8XWC - chains D and A of the 3 polymer chains in the assembly; structure by X-ray diffraction, 1.45 A resolution.

Chain D:
Molecule: 15-nt DNA strand
Source organism: Homo sapiens
Sequence (15 nucleotides; each row starts with the number of its first residue):
     2 GGTAGACCTGGACGC

Chain A:
Molecule: N-glycosylase/DNA lyase
Source organism: Homo sapiens
Notes: EC 3.2.2.-, 4.2.99.18
UniProt: O15527 (OGG1_HUMAN); residue numbers follow UniProt; this construct covers 12-345
Chain sequence (336 residues; row label = number of the first residue in the row):
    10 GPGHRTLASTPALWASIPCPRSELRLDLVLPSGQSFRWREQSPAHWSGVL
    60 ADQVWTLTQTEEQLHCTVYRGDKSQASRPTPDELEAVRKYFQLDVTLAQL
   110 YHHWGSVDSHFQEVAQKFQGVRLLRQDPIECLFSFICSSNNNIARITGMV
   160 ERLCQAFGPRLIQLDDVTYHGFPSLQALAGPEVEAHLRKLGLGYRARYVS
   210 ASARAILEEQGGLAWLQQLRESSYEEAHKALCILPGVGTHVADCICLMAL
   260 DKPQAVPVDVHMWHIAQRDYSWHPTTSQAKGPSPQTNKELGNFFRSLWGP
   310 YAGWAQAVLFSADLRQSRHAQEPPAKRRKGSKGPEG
Not modelled in the structure: 326-345
Sequence notes: expression tag (10-11); engineered mutation His249 (Lys in O15527)
Metal / ion sites: Na+ near Gln227 (its only coordinating residue here); Mg2+: Cys241, Leu243, Val246 (shared with 1 residue of chain C)
Swiss-Prot annotation at these positions:
  - binding site (DNA): Asn149, Arg154, Arg204, His270, Gln287
  - binding site (8-oxoguanine): Pro266, Asp268, Gln315, Phe319
  - natural variant: Gly12 (G12E: Found in a kidney cancer sample), Arg46 (R46Q: Found in a clear cell renal cell carcinoma sample), Ala85 (A85S: Found in a lung cancer sample), Arg131 (R131Q: Found in a lung cancer sample), Arg154 (R154H: Found in a gastric cancer sample), Ser232 (S232T: Found in a kidney cancer sample)
  - mutagenesis: Asp268 (D268E/Q: No effect on activity; D268N: Decreases activity about 65-fold)
What the authors report for this chain:
  - binding site for the 16-nt DNA strand: His249, Asp268
  - contacts within the chain: Ser147-His249 (water-mediated contact)
  - catalytic residues: His249
  - mutagenesis - K249H: abolished catalytic activity (AP-lyase activity)
  - mutagenesis - K249H: increased catalytic activity on under acidic conditions

Chain D / chain A interface:
Pairs across the interface (13):
  DG3(D) with Gln294(A), phosphate contact
  DT4(D) with Ala288(A), phosphate contact; Pro293(A), base contact
  DC8(D) with Asn149(A), base contact; Tyr203(A), base contact
  DC9(D) with Asn149(A), hydrogen bond to the base; Arg154(A), hydrogen bond to the base; Leu201(A), base contact; Gly202(A), sugar contact; Tyr203(A), hydrogen bond to the sugar; Arg204(A), hydrogen bond to the base
  DT10(D) with Arg154(A), hydrogen bond to the base; Gly200(A), sugar contact
Other interface residues (no listed pair), chain D (6 interface residues in all): DG11
Other interface residues (no listed pair), chain A (14 interface residues in all): Asn150, Asn151, Arg197, Ser286

Overview:
Chain D and chain A form an interface of 6 and 14 residues respectively; the contacts include 5 hydrogen
bonds. Polar contacts include DC9(D)-Asn149(A), DC9(D)-Arg154(A) and DC9(D)-Arg204(A). From the paper: the
catalytic residue His249(A); K249H of chain A abolishes catalytic activity (AP-lyase activity).
Chain D is a 15-nt DNA strand and chain A is N-glycosylase/DNA lyase, both from Homo sapiens; the structure,
Crystal structure of human 8-oxoguanine glycosylase K249H mutant bound to the substrate 8-oxoguanine DNA at pH
..., was determined by X-ray diffraction (same publication as 8XWU, 8XXG and 8XXK).
